Entry 3HB0 (X-ray diffraction, 2.50 A resolution); this record covers chain A.

Chain A:
Protein: Eyes absent homolog 2 (Drosophila)
From: Homo sapiens
Notes: EC 3.1.3.48; fragment: Eya domain
UniProt: Q86U84 (Q86U84_HUMAN); residues 269-538 here correspond to UniProt positions 245-514 (UniProt number = residue number - 24)
Sequence (274 residues; each row starts with the number of its first residue):
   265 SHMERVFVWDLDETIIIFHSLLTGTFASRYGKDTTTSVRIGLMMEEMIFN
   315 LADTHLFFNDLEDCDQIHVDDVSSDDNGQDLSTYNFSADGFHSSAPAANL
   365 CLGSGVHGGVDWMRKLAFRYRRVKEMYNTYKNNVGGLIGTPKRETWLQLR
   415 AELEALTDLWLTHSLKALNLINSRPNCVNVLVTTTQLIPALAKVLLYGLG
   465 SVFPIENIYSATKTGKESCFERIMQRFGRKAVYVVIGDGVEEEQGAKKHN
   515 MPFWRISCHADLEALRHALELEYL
Unresolved in the structure: 357-371
Construct notes: expression tag (265-268)
Bound ions: Mg2+: D274, D276, D502; beryllium trifluoride ion near D274 (its only coordinating residue here)
From the paper describing this entry:
  - catalytic residues: D274, D276, E506
  - Mg2+ coordination: D274
  - contacts within the chain: D274-T278 (hydrogen bond), T278-D502 (hydrogen bond)
  - catalytic residues: E277, K480 (proposed by the authors, not directly observed)
  - binding site for beryllium trifluoride ion: D274, D276, T447, T448, K480
  - conformationally variable residues (side-chain flip): D276
  - disease-associated variants - N433P, L451R, G501E: abolished catalytic activity (citing earlier work)
  - disease-associated variants - R493G: decreased catalytic activity (citing earlier work)
  - disease-associated variants - T278M: unchanged catalytic activity (citing earlier work)
  - disease-associated variants - V270E, N433P, L451R, L529P: decreased stability (from molecular simulation)
  - disease-associated variants - T421I: unchanged stability (proposed by the authors, not directly observed)

In short:
D274, D276 and D502 form the Mg2+ site. From the paper: catalytic residues D274, D276 and E506 among others;
V270E, N433P and L451R, among others, reduce stability; 8 substitutions were tested in all.
Chain A is Eyes absent homolog 2 (Drosophila) (Homo sapiens); the structure, Structure of edeya2 complexed
with bef3, was determined by X-ray diffraction, deposited together with 3HB1.
